Entry 3QZV (X-ray diffraction, 2.00 A resolution); this record covers chains A and C.

Chain A:
Name: Nucleosome-remodeling factor subunit BPTF
Organism: Homo sapiens
Notes: fragment: bptf
UniProt: Q12830 (BPTF_HUMAN); residues 6-174 here correspond to UniProt positions 2865-3033 (UniProt number = residue number + 2859)
Chain sequence (174 residues; numbered 1 to 174; the number before each row is that of its first residue):
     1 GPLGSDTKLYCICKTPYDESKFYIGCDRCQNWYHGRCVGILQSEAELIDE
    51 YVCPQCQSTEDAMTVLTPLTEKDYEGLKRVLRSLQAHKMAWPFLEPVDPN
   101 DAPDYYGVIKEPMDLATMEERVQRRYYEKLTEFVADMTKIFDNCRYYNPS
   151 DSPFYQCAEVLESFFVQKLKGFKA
Unresolved in the structure: 1-7
Construct notes: expression tag (1-5)
UniProt features mapped onto this chain:
  - zinc finger: Lys8 to Thr59 (PHD-type 2)
  - site (Histone H3K4me3 binding): Tyr10, Tyr17, Tyr23, Trp32
What the authors report for this chain:
  - mutagenesis - W32E: decreased binding to H3K4me3-modified nucleosome
  - mutagenesis - F154A: unchanged binding to H3K4me3-modified nucleosome

Chain C:
Name: Histone H4
Notes: fragment: Histone H4 7-17
UniProt: P62805 (H4_HUMAN); residues 7-17 here correspond to UniProt positions 8-18 (UniProt number = residue number + 1)
Chain sequence (11 residues; each row starts with the number of its first residue):
     7 GKGLGKGGAKR
Unresolved in the structure: 13-17
Modified positions: Lys12 (n(6)-acetyllysine; ALY)
UniProt features mapped onto this chain:
  - DNA-binding region: Lys16, Arg17
  - modified residue (N6-(2-hydroxyisobutyryl)lysine): Lys8, Lys12, Lys16
  - cross-link: Lys12 (Glycyl lysine isopeptide (Lys-Gly) (interchain with G-Cter in SUMO2))

Chain A / chain C interface:
Contacting residue pairs (20; chain A residue first):
  Pro92(A) with Lys12(C)
  Phe93(A) with Lys12(C)
  Val97(A) with Lys12(C)
  Asp101(A) with Gly11(C); Lys12(C)
  Asp104(A) with Gly9(C); Leu10(C), hydrogen bond (side chain-backbone)
  Tyr105(A) with Lys12(C)
  Tyr146(A) with Gly7(C); Lys8(C), hydrogen bond (backbone-backbone)
  Tyr147(A) with Gly7(C); Lys8(C); Gly9(C), hydrogen bond (backbone-backbone); Leu10(C); Gly11(C), hydrogen bond (side chain-backbone); Lys12(C)
  Asn148(A) with Gly7(C); Lys12(C)
  Pro149(A) with Gly7(C)
  Phe154(A) with Lys12(C)
Interface residues without a listed pair, chain A (14 interface residues in all): Ala102, Val108, Cys144
The authors on this interface:
  - hot spots on chain A (mutagenesis) - D101A: decreased binding to chain B
  - hot spots on chain A (mutagenesis) - V108A, Y147F: decreased binding to Histone H4 (chain C)

Overview:
14 residues of chain A and 6 residues of chain C are in contact, with 4 hydrogen bonds. Polar contacts include
Asp104(A)-Leu10(C), Tyr147(A)-Gly11(C) and Tyr146(A)-Lys8(C). From the paper: V108A and Y147F of chain A
reduce binding to Histone H4 (chain C); W32E of chain A reduces binding to H3K4me3-modified nucleosome; 5
substitutions were tested in all.
Here chain A is Nucleosome-remodeling factor subunit BPTF (Homo sapiens) and chain C is Histone H4. Entry 3QZV
(Crystal Structure of BPTF PHD-linker-bromo in complex with histone H4K12ac peptide) was determined by X-ray
diffraction together with 3QZS and 3QZT from the same study.
